Entry 6GJ8 (X-ray diffraction, 1.65 A resolution); this record covers chain A.

Chain A:
Name: GTPase KRas
Organism: Homo sapiens
Reference sequence: P01116 (RASK_HUMAN), isoform P01116-2; numbering as in UniProt (aligned over 1-168)
Amino-acid sequence (169 residues; row label = number of the first residue in the row; numbering starts at 0):
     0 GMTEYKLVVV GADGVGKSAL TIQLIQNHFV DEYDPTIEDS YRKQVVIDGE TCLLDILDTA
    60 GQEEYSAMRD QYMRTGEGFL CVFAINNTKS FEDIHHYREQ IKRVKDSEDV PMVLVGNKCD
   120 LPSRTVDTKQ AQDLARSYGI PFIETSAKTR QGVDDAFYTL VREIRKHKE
Sequence notes: expression tag (0); engineered mutation D12 (Gly in P01116)
Bound ions: Mg2+: S17, T35 (together with GMP-PCP)
Ligand contacts:
  - F0K ((3S)-3-[2-[[[1-[(1-methylimidazol-4-yl)methyl]indol-6-yl]methylamino]methyl]-1H-indol-3-yl]-5-oxidanyl-2,3-dihydroisoindol-1-one): K5, L6, V7, E37, S39, D54, L56, Q70, Y71, T74, G75
  - GMP-PCP (GCP; phosphomethylphosphonic acid guanylate ester): A11, D12, G13, V14, G15, K16, S17, A18, F28, V29, D30, E31, Y32, D33, P34, T35, T58, A59, G60, Q61, N116, K117, D119, L120, S145, A146, K147
Swiss-Prot annotation at these positions:
  - motif: Y32 to Y40 (Effector region)
  - binding site (GTP): G10, A11, G13 to A18, V29 to T35, A59, G60, N116 to D119
  - modified residue: M1 (N-acetylmethionine), T2 (N-acetylthreonine), K104 (N6-acetyllysine)
  - glycosylation: T35 (Microbial infection: O-linked (Glc) threonine)
  - natural variant: K5 (K5E: In NS3; K5N: In GASC), G10 (G10GG: In AML), D12 (G12D: In GASC, JMML and SFM; this construct carries the variant), G13 (G13D: In GASC, JMML and OES; G13R: In pylocytic astrocytoma), V14 (V14I: In NS3), L19 (L19F: In OES), Q22 (Q22E: In CFC2; Q22R: In NS3), P34 (P34L: In NS3; P34Q: In NS3; P34R: In CFC2), I36 (I36M: In NS3), T58 (T58I: In NS3), A59 (A59T: In GASC), G60 (G60R: In CFC2; G60S: In NS3), 8 further natural variant entries in UniProt
  - mutagenesis: D38 (D38A: Decreased interaction with MAPKAP1/SIN1), Y40 (Y40A: Decreased interaction with MAPKAP1/SIN1), Q61 (Q61L: Promotes GTP binding)
Reported in the primary citation:
  - binding site for F0K: E37, S39, D54

In short:
Ligands of chain A: compound F0K and GMP-PCP. S17 and T35 coordinate Mg2+. UniProt lists 21 GTP-binding
residues and 3 mutagenesis sites. From the paper: a binding site for F0K at E37, S39 and D54.
Chain A is GTPase KRas (Homo sapiens); the structure, Crystal structure of kras G12D (gppcp) in complex with
bi 2852, was determined by X-ray diffraction, deposited together with 6GJ5, 6GJ6 and 6GJ7.
